Entry 8FZ7 (electron microscopy, 2.88 A resolution); this record covers chains E and F of the 8 polymer chains in the assembly.

== Chain E (and F) ==
Protein: Calcium-gated potassium channel MthK
Source organism: Methanothermobacter thermautotrophicus
Notes: chain F of this document is another copy of the same molecule, construct and numbering; everything in this record applies to it too
UniProt: O27564 (MTHK_METTH); numbering as in UniProt (aligned over 1-336)
Amino-acid sequence (336 residues; row label = number of the first residue in the row):
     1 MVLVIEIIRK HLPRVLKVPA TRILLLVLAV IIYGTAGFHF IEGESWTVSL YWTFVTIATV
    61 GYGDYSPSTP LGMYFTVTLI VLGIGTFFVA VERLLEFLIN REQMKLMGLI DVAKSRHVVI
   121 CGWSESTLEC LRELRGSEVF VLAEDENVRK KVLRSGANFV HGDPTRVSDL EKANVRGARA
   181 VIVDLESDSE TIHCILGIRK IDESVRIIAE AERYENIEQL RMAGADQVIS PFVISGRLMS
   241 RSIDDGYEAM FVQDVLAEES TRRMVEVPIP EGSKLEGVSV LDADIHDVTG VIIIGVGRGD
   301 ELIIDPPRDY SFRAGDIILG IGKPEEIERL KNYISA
Not modelled in the structure: 1-19 (chain F: 1-114)
Differences from the reference sequence: engineered mutation F88 (Ala in O27564)
Metal / ion sites: K+ site 1: T59 (shared with 1 residue of chain A; 1 residue of chain C; 1 residue of chain G); K+ site 2: T59, V60 (shared with 2 residues of chain A; 2 residues of chain C; 2 residues of chain G)
Small-molecule neighbours:
  - phosphatidylglycerol (PGW; (1R)-2-{[(S)-{[(2S)-2,3-dihydroxypropyl]oxy}(hydroxy)phosphoryl]oxy}-1-[(hexadecanoyloxy)methyl]ethyl (9Z)-octadec-9-enoate), molecule 1: I23, V27, F54, T86, A90, R93, L94, F97
  - phosphatidylglycerol (PGW), molecule 2: V81, I84, G85
  - 1-(tripentyl-$L4-azanyl)pentane (YQ1): I57, A58, T59, I84, F87
Swiss-Prot annotation at these positions:
  - motif: T59 to D64 (Selectivity filter)
  - binding site (Ca(2+)): D184, E210, E212
  - mutagenesis: M107 (M107I: Elimination of the 26 kDa product and reduced levels of channel expression), D184 (D184N: At high calcium concentration, mean open time is short and mean closed time is long compared with wild-type)
From the paper describing this entry:
  - mutagenesis - A90L (8-fold): decreased binding to 1-(tripentyl-$L4-azanyl)pentane
  - mutagenesis - V91F: unchanged binding to 1-(tripentyl-$L4-azanyl)pentane
  - mutagenesis - A90L (8-fold): decreased binding to TPeA
  - mutagenesis - V91F: unchanged binding to TPeA

== How chain E and chain F interact ==
Pairs across the interface (123; chain E residue first):
  E125(E) with E212(F); R213(F)
  S126(E) with G236(F)
  E129(E) with G236(F)
  C130(E) with G236(F); S240(F)
  E133(E) with R237(F), salt bridge; S240(F), hydrogen bond; R241(F), salt bridge
  R179(E) with I243(F); D244(F), salt bridge
  A180(E) with I243(F), hydrophobic
  I182(E) with M239(F), hydrophobic
  R206(E) with S242(F), hydrogen bond (side chain-backbone); I243(F), hydrogen bond (side chain-backbone); D245(F)
  I208(E) with M239(F); S242(F)
  E210(E) with S235(F); M239(F)
  E212(E) with E125(F)
  R213(E) with E125(F)
  Y214(E) with E129(F); R132(F); A257(F)
  I217(E) with Q253(F); E258(F)
  R221(E) with E258(F), salt bridge
  Q227(E) with A249(F); M250(F)
  V228(E) with Q253(F)
  I229(E) with S235(F); L238(F), hydrophobic; M239(F), hydrophobic; Q253(F)
  S230(E) with Q253(F), hydrogen bond; A257(F)
  P231(E) with P231(F)
  F232(E) with E125(F); S126(F)
  V233(E) with A257(F)
  I234(E) with V252(F), hydrophobic; A257(F), hydrophobic
  S235(E) with S126(F); E210(F), hydrogen bond; I229(F); P231(F)
  G236(E) with S126(F); C130(F)
  R237(E) with L256(F); A257(F), hydrogen bond (side chain-backbone); E259(F), salt bridge
  L238(E) with I229(F), hydrophobic
  M239(E) with I182(F), hydrophobic; I208(F); E210(F); I229(F), hydrophobic
  S240(E) with C130(F); E133(F), hydrogen bond
  R241(E) with E259(F), salt bridge
  S242(E) with R206(F), hydrogen bond (backbone-side chain); I208(F)
  I243(E) with R179(F); R206(F), hydrogen bond (backbone-side chain); I208(F)
  D245(E) with R206(F); E266(F); I317(F)
  Y247(E) with E266(F); G297(F); R298(F); G299(F), hydrogen bond (side chain-backbone); D300(F), hydrogen bond (side chain-backbone); E301(F); L302(F); I317(F), hydrophobic
  E248(E) with M264(F); E266(F); L319(F)
  A249(E) with Q227(F)
  M250(E) with Q227(F)
  F251(E) with M264(F), hydrophobic; I294(F), hydrophobic; L302(F), hydrophobic; I304(F), hydrophobic; L319(F), hydrophobic
  V252(E) with I234(F), hydrophobic
  Q253(E) with I217(F); R221(F); V228(F); I229(F); S230(F), hydrogen bond
  L256(E) with R237(F); E248(F)
  A257(E) with S230(F); V233(F); I234(F), hydrophobic; R237(F), hydrogen bond (backbone-side chain)
  E258(E) with I217(F); R221(F), salt bridge
  E259(E) with R241(F), salt bridge
  R262(E) with I304(F), hydrogen bond (side chain-backbone)
  M264(E) with E248(F); F251(F), hydrophobic
  E266(E) with D245(F); Y247(F)
  H286(E) with D305(F), salt bridge
  D287(E) with R308(F), salt bridge
  I292(E) with D305(F)
  I294(E) with F251(F), hydrophobic
  G297(E) with Y247(F), hydrogen bond (backbone-side chain)
  G299(E) with Y247(F)
  D300(E) with Y247(F), hydrogen bond (backbone-side chain)
  E301(E) with Y247(F)
  L302(E) with F251(F), hydrophobic
  I304(E) with F251(F), hydrophobic; R262(F), hydrogen bond (backbone-side chain)
  D305(E) with H286(F), salt bridge; I292(F)
  R308(E) with D287(F), salt bridge
  I317(E) with D245(F); Y247(F), hydrophobic
  L319(E) with F251(F), hydrophobic
Interface residues without a listed pair, chain E (69 interface residues in all): L134, G246, D254, V255, G290, I293, R298
Interface residues without a listed pair, chain F (70 interface residues in all): V118, L134, A180, Y214, F232, G246, V255, G290

== Overview ==
69 residues of chain E and 70 residues of chain F are in contact; the contacts include 17 hydrogen bonds and
12 salt bridges. Among the polar pairs are E133(E)-R237(F), E133(E)-R241(F) and R179(E)-D244(F). From the
paper: A90L of chain E reduces binding to 1-(tripentyl-$L4-azanyl)pentane; A90L of chain E reduces binding to
TPeA.
Both chains are Calcium-gated potassium channel MthK (Methanothermobacter thermautotrophicus). Entry 8FZ7
(TpeA bound closed MthK-A88F mutant in nanodisc) was determined by electron microscopy, deposited together
with 8DJB, 5BKI, 5BKJ and 5BKK.
